6MV5 - chains H and P of the 3 polymer chains in the assembly; structure by X-ray diffraction, 2.10 A resolution.

# Chain H
Molecule: Anti-PCSK9 fab 6E2 heavy chain
From: Mus musculus
Notes: antibody fragment or engineered binder
Amino-acid sequence (224 residues; each row starts with the number of its first residue; note: 3 numbers in that range are skipped by the numbering (no residue carries them; nothing is unmodelled there); a row labelled like 52A-52C holds insertion residues (52A, then the next letters in order)):
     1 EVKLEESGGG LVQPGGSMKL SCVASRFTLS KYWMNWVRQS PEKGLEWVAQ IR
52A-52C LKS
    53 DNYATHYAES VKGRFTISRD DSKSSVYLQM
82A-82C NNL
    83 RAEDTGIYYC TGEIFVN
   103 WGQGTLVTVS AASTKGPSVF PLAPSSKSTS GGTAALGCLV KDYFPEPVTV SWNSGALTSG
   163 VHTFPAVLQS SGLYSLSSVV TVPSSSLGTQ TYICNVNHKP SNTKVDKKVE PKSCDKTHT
Unresolved in the structure: 127-133, 215-221
Modified / non-standard residues: His-58 (N1-phosphonohistidine; NEP)
Disulfide bonds: Cys-22/Cys-92, Cys-140/Cys-196
Bound ions: Zn2+ site 1: Asp-53 (together with sulfate ion) (shared with 1 residue of chain L; Glu-48(P) of chain P); Zn2+ site 2: His-164 (shared with 2 residues of chain L)

# Chain P
Molecule: Proprotein convertase subtilisin/kexin type 9
Notes: fragment: N-terminal peptide
Reference sequence: Q8NBP7 (PCSK9_HUMAN); numbering as in UniProt (aligned over 32-53)
Amino-acid sequence (23 residues; each row starts with the number of its first residue; note: 30 numbers in that range are skipped by the numbering (no residue carries them; nothing is unmodelled there)):
     1 X
    32 KDEDGDYEEL VLALRSEEDG LA
Unresolved in the structure: 51-53
Sequence notes: acetylation (1); engineered mutation Lys-32 (Glu in Q8NBP7)
Modified / non-standard residues: ACE (acetyl group) at position 1
Covalent attachments: covalent link ACE_1/Lys-32
Bound ions: Zn2+ site 1: Glu-48 (together with sulfate ion) (shared with Asp-53(H) of chain H; 1 residue of chain L); Zn2+ site 2: Glu-49 (shared with 2 residues of chain L)

# How chain H and chain P interact
Contacting residue pairs (29):
  Glu-1(H) / Glu-34(P)  hydrogen bond (backbone-side chain)
  Ser-25(H) / Lys-32(P)
  Arg-26(H) / Lys-32(P)
  Arg-26(H) / Glu-34(P)
  Phe-27(H) / Lys-32(P)
  Phe-27(H) / Asp-33(P)
  Phe-27(H) / Tyr-38(P)  hydrophobic
  Thr-28(H) / ACE_1(P)
  Thr-28(H) / Lys-32(P)  hydrogen bond (side chain-backbone)
  Thr-28(H) / Asp-33(P)  hydrogen bond (side chain-backbone)
  Lys-31(H) / Glu-39(P)  salt bridge
  Lys-31(H) / Arg-46(P)  hydrogen bond (backbone-side chain)
  Tyr-32(H) / Asp-33(P)  hydrogen bond
  Tyr-32(H) / Tyr-38(P)
  Tyr-32(H) / Glu-39(P)
  Tyr-32(H) / Val-42(P)  hydrophobic
  Trp-33(H) / Arg-46(P)
  Trp-33(H) / Ser-47(P)
  Trp-33(H) / Glu-48(P)
  Arg-52(H) / Glu-48(P)  salt bridge
  Leu-52A(H) / Arg-46(P)
  Asp-53(H) / Glu-48(P)
  Glu-95(H) / Tyr-38(P)
  Glu-95(H) / Val-42(P)
  Glu-95(H) / Arg-46(P)  salt bridge
  Ile-96(H) / Tyr-38(P)  hydrophobic
  Ile-96(H) / Leu-41(P)  hydrophobic
  Ile-96(H) / Leu-45(P)  hydrophobic
  Asn-99(H) / Tyr-38(P)
Also at the interface, not in a pair above, chain H (16 interface residues in all): Val-2, Gly-94

# Summary
The interface between chain H and chain P involves 16 residues on one side and 12 on the other; the contacts
include 5 hydrogen bonds and 3 salt bridges. Polar pairs include Lys-31(H)/Glu-39(P), Arg-52(H)/Glu-48(P) and
Glu-95(H)/Arg-46(P).
Chain H is Anti-PCSK9 fab 6E2 heavy chain (Mus musculus) and chain P is Proprotein convertase subtilisin/kexin
type 9; the structure, Anti-PCSK9 fab 6E2 bound to the N-terminal peptide from PCSK9 (E32K), was determined by
X-ray diffraction together with 6E4Y and 6E4Z from the same study.
